Entry 3GF7 (X-ray diffraction, 2.40 A resolution); this record covers chain A.

# Chain A
Molecule: Glutaconyl-CoA decarboxylase subunit A
Source organism: Clostridium symbiosum
Notes: EC 4.1.1.70
UniProtKB: B7TVP1 (B7TVP1_CLOSY); residue numbers follow UniProt; this construct covers 1-588
Chain sequence (588 residues; each row starts with the number of its first residue):
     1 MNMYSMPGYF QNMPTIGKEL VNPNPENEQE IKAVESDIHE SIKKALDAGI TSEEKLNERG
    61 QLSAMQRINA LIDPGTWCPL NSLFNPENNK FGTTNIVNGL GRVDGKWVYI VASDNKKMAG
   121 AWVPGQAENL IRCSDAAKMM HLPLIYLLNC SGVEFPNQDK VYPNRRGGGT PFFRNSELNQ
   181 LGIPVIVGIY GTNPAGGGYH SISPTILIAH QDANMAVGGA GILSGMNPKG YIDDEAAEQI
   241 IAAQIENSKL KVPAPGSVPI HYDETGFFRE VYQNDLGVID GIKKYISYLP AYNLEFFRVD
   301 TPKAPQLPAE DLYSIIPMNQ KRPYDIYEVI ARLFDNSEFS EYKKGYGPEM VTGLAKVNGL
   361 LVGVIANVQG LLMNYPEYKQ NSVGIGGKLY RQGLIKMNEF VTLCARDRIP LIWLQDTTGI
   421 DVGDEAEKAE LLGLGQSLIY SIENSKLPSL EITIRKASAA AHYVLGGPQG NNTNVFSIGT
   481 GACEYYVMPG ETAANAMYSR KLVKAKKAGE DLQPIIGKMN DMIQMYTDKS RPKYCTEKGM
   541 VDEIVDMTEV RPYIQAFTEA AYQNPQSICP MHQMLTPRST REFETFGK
Unresolved in the structure: 1-2, 219-250, 503-512, 588
What the authors report for this chain:
  - conformationally variable residues (order/disorder transition): G218 to K251, L502 to Q513

# Summary
The paper reports conformational variability at G218 and L502.
Chain A is Glutaconyl-CoA decarboxylase subunit A (Clostridium symbiosum); the structure, Glutaconyl-coA
decarboxylase A subunit from Clostridium symbiosum apoprotein, was determined by X-ray diffraction, deposited
together with 3GF3, 3GLM and 3GMA.
